7TFH - chains D and E of the 12 polymer chains in the assembly; structure by electron microscopy, 3.09 A resolution.

== Chain D ==
Name: Replication factor C subunit 2
Organism: Saccharomyces cerevisiae
UniProt: P40348 (RFC2_YEAST); residues 1-353 here = UniProt positions 1-353
Chain sequence (353 residues; row label = number of the first residue in the row):
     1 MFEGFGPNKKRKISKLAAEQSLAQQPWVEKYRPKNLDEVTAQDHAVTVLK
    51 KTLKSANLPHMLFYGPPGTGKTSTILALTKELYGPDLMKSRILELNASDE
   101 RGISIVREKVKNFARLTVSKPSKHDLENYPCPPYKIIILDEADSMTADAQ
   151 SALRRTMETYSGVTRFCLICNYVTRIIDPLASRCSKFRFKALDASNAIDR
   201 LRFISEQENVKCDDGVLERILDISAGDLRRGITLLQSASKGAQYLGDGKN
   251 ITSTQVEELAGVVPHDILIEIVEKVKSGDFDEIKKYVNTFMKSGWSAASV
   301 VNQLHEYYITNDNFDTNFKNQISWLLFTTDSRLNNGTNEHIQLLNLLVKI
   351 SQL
Disordered / not traced: 1-22
Metal / ion sites: Mg2+: Thr72 (together with ATP-gamma-S)
Residues lining bound ligands:
  - ATP-gamma-S (AGS; phosphothiophosphoric acid-adenylate ester), molecule 1: Trp27, Val28, Tyr31, Arg32, Pro33, Glu38, Val39, Thr40, Gln42, Pro67, Gly68, Thr69, Gly70, Lys71, Thr72, Ser73, Asn171, Leu192, Arg200, Leu228, Arg229, Ile232
  - ATP-gamma-S (AGS), molecule 2: Arg154, Glu158, Pro179, Arg183
Curated features (UniProtKB/Swiss-Prot):
  - binding site (ATP): Val28, Arg32, Gly65 to Ser73, Asn171, Arg229
  - modified residue: Met1 (N-acetylmethionine)
Reported in the primary citation:
  - binding site for Template strand: Ile103

== Chain E ==
Name: Replication factor C subunit 5
Organism: Saccharomyces cerevisiae
UniProt: P38251 (RFC5_YEAST); residue numbers follow UniProt; this construct covers 1-354
Chain sequence (354 residues; numbered 1 to 354; the number before each row is that of its first residue):
     1 MSLWVDKYRPKSLNALSHNEELTNFLKSLSDQPRDLPHLLLYGPNGTGKK
    51 TRCMALLESIFGPGVYRLKIDVRQFVTASNRKLELNVVSSPYHLEITPSD
   101 MGNNDRIVIQELLKEVAQMEQVDFQDSKDGLAHRYKCVIINEANSLTKDA
   151 QAALRRTMEKYSKNIRLIMVCDSMSPIIAPIKSRCLLIRCPAPSDSEIST
   201 ILSDVVTNERIQLETKDILKRIAQASNGNLRVSLLMLESMALNNELALKS
   251 SSPIIKPDWIIVIHKLTRKIVKERSVNSLIECRAVLYDLLAHCIPANIIL
   301 KELTFSLLDVETLNTTNKSSIIEYSSVFDERLSLGNKAIFHLEGFIAKVM
   351 CCLD
Disordered / not traced: 120-132
Residues lining bound ligands:
  - ADP (adenosine-5'-diphosphate): Val5, Asp6, Tyr8, Arg9, Pro10, Ala15, Leu16, Ser17, His18, Pro44, Asn45, Gly46, Thr47, Gly48, Lys49, Lys50, Thr51, Arg52, Ile201, Leu230, Arg231, Leu234
  - ATP-gamma-S (AGS; phosphothiophosphoric acid-adenylate ester): Arg155, Glu159, Pro180, Arg184
Curated features (UniProtKB/Swiss-Prot):
  - binding site (ATP): Val5, Ser17, Gly43 to Thr51, Arg231
Reported in the primary citation:
  - binding site for Template strand: Arg81
  - binding site for Primer strand: Asn80

== Chain D / chain E interface ==
Pairs across the interface (88; chain D residue first):
  Ala23(D) with Arg34(E); Asp35(E), hydrogen bond (backbone-side chain)
  Gln24(D) with Arg34(E), hydrogen bond; Asp35(E), hydrogen bond (backbone-side chain); Lys163(E)
  Gln25(D) with Asp35(E), hydrogen bond (backbone-side chain)
  Pro26(D) with Arg166(E)
  Glu29(D) with Glu159(E)
  Arg32(D) with Glu159(E), salt bridge
  Thr72(D) with Arg156(E)
  Glu94(D) with Arg156(E), salt bridge; Lys160(E), salt bridge
  Asn96(D) with Arg156(E); Lys160(E), hydrogen bond
  Ala97(D) with Gln110(E), hydrogen bond (backbone-side chain); Ala152(E); Ala153(E)
  Ser98(D) with Gln110(E); Lys114(E); Ala153(E); Thr157(E)
  Glu141(D) with Ala152(E); Arg155(E), salt bridge; Arg156(E)
  Asn171(D) with Arg155(E); Pro180(E)
  Asp227(D) with Ser183(E), hydrogen bond
  Arg229(D) with Glu159(E), salt bridge; Ser183(E), hydrogen bond; Arg184(E)
  Thr233(D) with Leu186(E)
  Gln236(D) with Asp35(E), hydrogen bond (side chain-backbone)
  Ser237(D) with Leu186(E)
  Lys240(D) with Asp35(E), hydrogen bond (side chain-backbone); Leu36(E); Pro37(E)
  Tyr244(D) with Asn24(E); Lys27(E); Ser28(E); Asp31(E)
  Leu259(D) with Phe25(E), hydrophobic
  Phe280(D) with Leu308(E), hydrophobic; Lys318(E); Ser319(E)
  Asp281(D) with Lys318(E), salt bridge
  Lys284(D) with Phe305(E); Leu308(E); Asp309(E), salt bridge
  Lys292(D) with Pro44(E); Ala192(E), hydrogen bond (backbone-backbone); Asn227(E), hydrogen bond
  Ser293(D) with Arg189(E), hydrogen bond (backbone-side chain); Pro191(E)
  Gly294(D) with Tyr42(E); Pro44(E); Arg189(E)
  Trp295(D) with Arg189(E)
  Ser296(D) with Met174(E)
  Arg332(D) with Ser326(E), hydrogen bond; Val327(E); Glu330(E), salt bridge
  Leu333(D) with Ser175(E)
  Asn335(D) with Glu330(E); Ser333(E)
  Gly336(D) with Ser175(E); Pro176(E)
  Thr337(D) with Asp329(E); Glu330(E); Ser333(E), hydrogen bond (backbone-side chain)
  Asn338(D) with Lys301(E); Asp329(E), hydrogen bond (backbone-side chain)
  Glu339(D) with Ser173(E); Ser175(E), hydrogen bond
  His340(D) with Lys301(E); Phe305(E)
  Ile341(D) with Leu300(E), hydrophobic; Lys301(E); Phe305(E), hydrophobic; Ser325(E); Ser326(E)
  Gln342(D) with Ser326(E), hydrogen bond; Asp329(E)
  Leu344(D) with Phe305(E), hydrophobic; Ile322(E), hydrophobic
  Asn345(D) with Ile322(E); Glu323(E); Ser326(E)
  Gln352(D) with Ser319(E)
Interface residues without a listed pair, chain D (52 interface residues in all): Pro67, Asp99, Glu100, Arg230, Gly241, Gly261, Asn288, Asn334, Val348, Lys349
Interface residues without a listed pair, chain E (57 interface residues in all): Gln32, Arg134, Ser162, Ala179, Leu187, Thr304, Thr315, Leu334

== Overview ==
52 residues of chain D and 57 residues of chain E are in contact, with 18 hydrogen bonds and 8 salt bridges.
Polar contacts include Arg32(D)-Glu159(E), Glu94(D)-Arg156(E) and Glu94(D)-Lys160(E). The paper reports a
binding site for Template strand at Ile103(D) and Arg81(E); a binding site for Primer strand at Asn80(E).
Chain D is Replication factor C subunit 2 and chain E is Replication factor C subunit 5, both from
Saccharomyces cerevisiae; the structure, Atomic model of the S. cerevisiae clamp-clamp loader complex PCNA-RFC
bound to two DNA molecules, one ..., was determined by electron microscopy together with 7TFI, 7TFJ, 7TFK and
7TFL from the same study.
